Entry 4XGC (X-ray diffraction, 3.50 A resolution); this record covers chains E and G of the 7 polymer chains in the assembly.

[Chain E]
Molecule: Origin recognition complex subunit 5
From: Drosophila melanogaster
Reference sequence: Q24169 (ORC5_DROME); residue numbers follow UniProt; this construct covers 1-460
Chain sequence (460 residues; each row starts with the number of its first residue):
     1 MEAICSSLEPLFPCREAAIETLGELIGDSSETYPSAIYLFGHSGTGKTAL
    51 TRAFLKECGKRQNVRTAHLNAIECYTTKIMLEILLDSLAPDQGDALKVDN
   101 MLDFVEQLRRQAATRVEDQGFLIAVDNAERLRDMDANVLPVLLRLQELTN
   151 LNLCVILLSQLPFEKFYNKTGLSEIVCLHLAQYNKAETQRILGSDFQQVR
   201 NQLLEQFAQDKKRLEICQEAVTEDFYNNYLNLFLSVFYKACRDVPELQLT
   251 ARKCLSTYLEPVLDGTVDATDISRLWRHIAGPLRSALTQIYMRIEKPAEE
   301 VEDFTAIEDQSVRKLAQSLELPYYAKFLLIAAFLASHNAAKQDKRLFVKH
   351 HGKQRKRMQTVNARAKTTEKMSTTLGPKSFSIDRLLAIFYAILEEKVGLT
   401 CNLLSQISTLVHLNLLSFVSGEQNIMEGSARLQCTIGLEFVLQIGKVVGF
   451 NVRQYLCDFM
Unresolved in the structure: 207-210, 267-272, 296-317, 348-371, 459-460
Swiss-Prot annotation at these positions:
  - binding site (ATP): G41 to T48

[Chain G]
Molecule: Origin recognition complex subunit 2
From: Drosophila melanogaster
Chain sequence (41 residues; each row starts with the number of its first residue; note: 4 numbers in that range are skipped by the numbering (no residue carries them; nothing is unmodelled there); X marks 41 residues of unknown identity (built as UNK)):
     1 XXXXXXXXXXXXXX
    16 XXXXXXXXXXXX
    31 XXXXXXXXXXXXXXX
Unresolved in the structure: 42-45

[Interface between chain E and chain G]
Chain E residues in contact with chain G, 6 residues: A387, Y390, A391, K396, G398, L399

[In short]
No residue of chain E is in contact with chain G. From UniProt: 8 ATP-binding residues on chain E.
Here chain E is Origin recognition complex subunit 5 and chain G is Origin recognition complex subunit 2, both
from Drosophila melanogaster. Entry 4XGC (Crystal structure of the eukaryotic origin recognition complex) was
determined by X-ray diffraction.
